PDB entry 1CZ0 | X-ray diffraction, 2.10 A resolution | chains C and A of the 4 polymer chains in the assembly

[Chain C]
Molecule: 21-nt DNA strand
Sequence (21 nucleotides; numbered 401 to 421; the number before each row is that of its first residue):
   401 TTGACTCTCT TAAGAGAGTC A
Ion coordination: Na+: DA413, DG414 (shared with 1 residue of chain B)

[Chain A]
Protein: Intron-encoded homing endonuclease I-ppoi
Organism: Physarum polycephalum
Notes: EC 3.1.-.-
UniProt: Q94702 (PPO1_PHYPO); residues 2-163 here = UniProt positions 2-163
Chain sequence (162 residues; row label = number of the first residue in the row):
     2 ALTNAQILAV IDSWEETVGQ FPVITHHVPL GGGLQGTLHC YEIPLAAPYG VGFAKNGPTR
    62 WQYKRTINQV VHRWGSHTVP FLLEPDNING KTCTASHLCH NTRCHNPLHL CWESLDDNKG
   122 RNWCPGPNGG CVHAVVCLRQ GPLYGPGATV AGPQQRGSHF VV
Ion coordination: Zn2+ site 1: Cys-41, Cys-100, Cys-105, His-110; Na+: Asn-119 (shared with 2 residues of chain D); Zn2+ site 2: Cys-125, Cys-132, His-134, Cys-138
From the paper describing this entry:
  - catalytic residues: His-98
  - contacts within the chain: His-98/Cys-105 (backbone contact)
  - Na+ coordination: Asn-119
  - conformationally variable residues (side-chain flip): Arg-61

[Chain C / chain A interface]
Contacting residue pairs (19):
  DT401(C) with Thr-67(A), phosphate contact
  DT402(C) with Lys-65(A), base contact; Arg-66(A), salt bridge to the phosphate; Thr-67(A), base contact
  DG403(C) with Val-52(A), phosphate contact; Gly-53(A), hydrogen bond to the phosphate; Lys-65(A), hydrogen bond to the base
  DA404(C) with Ala-48(A), phosphate contact; Pro-49(A), phosphate contact; Ala-55(A), base contact; Lys-65(A), base contact
  DC405(C) with Ala-48(A), phosphate contact; Lys-56(A), base contact
  DT406(C) with Lys-56(A), base contact; Asn-57(A), base contact
  DC407(C) with Asn-57(A), hydrogen bond to the base
  DT411(C) with Leu-116(A), sugar contact; Lys-120(A), hydrogen bond to the base
  DA412(C) with Asp-117(A), sugar contact
Also at the interface, not in a pair above, chain C (11 interface residues in all): DT408, DT410
Also at the interface, not in a pair above, chain A (16 interface residues in all): Tyr-50, Phe-54, Val-72

[In short]
The interface between chain C and chain A involves 11 residues on one side and 16 on the other; the contacts
include 4 hydrogen bonds and 1 salt bridge. Polar contacts include DG403(C)/Lys-65(A), DC407(C)/Asn-57(A) and
DT411(C)/Lys-120(A). The Na+ site is built by DA413(C) and DG414(C). The paper reports the catalytic residue
His-98(A); Na+ coordination by Asn-119(A).
Chain C is a 21-nt DNA strand and chain A is Intron-encoded homing endonuclease I-ppoi (Physarum
polycephalum); the structure, Intron encoded homing endonuclease I-ppoi/DNA complex lacking catalytic metal
ion, was determined by X-ray diffraction, deposited together with 1CYQ.
